3KDD - chains A and B; structure by X-ray diffraction, 1.80 A resolution.

== Chain A (and B) ==
Protein: Protease
Organism: Human immunodeficiency virus type 1
Notes: EC 3.4.23.16; chain B of this document is another copy of the same molecule, construct and numbering; everything in this record applies to it too
UniProtKB: P03367 (POL_HV1BR); residues 1-99 here correspond to UniProt positions 501-599 (UniProt number = residue number + 500)
Chain sequence (99 residues; numbered 1 to 99; the number before each row is that of its first residue):
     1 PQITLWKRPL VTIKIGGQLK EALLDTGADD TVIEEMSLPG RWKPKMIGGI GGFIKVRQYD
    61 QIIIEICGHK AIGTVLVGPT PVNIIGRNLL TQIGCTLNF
Differences from the reference sequence: engineered mutation K7 (Gln507 in P03367), I33 (Leu533 in P03367), I63 (Leu563 in P03367)
Curated features (UniProtKB/Swiss-Prot):
  - region (Dimerization of protease): P1 to L5, G49 to K55, N88 to F99
  - active site: D25 (For protease activity)
  - site: F99 (Cleavage)
Residues lining bound ligands: kni-10265 (JZQ; (4R)-3-[(2S,3S)-3-{[(2,6-difluorophenoxy)acetyl]amino}-2-hydroxy-4-phenylbutanoyl]-N-[(1S,2R)-2-hydroxy-2,3-dihydro-1H- inden-1-yl]-5,5-dimethyl-1,3-thiazolidine-4-carboxamide): R8, L23, D25, G27, A28, D29, D30, V32, I47, G48, G49, I50, L76, P81, V82, I84
What the authors report for this chain:
  - binding site for kni-10265: D25, A28, D29, D30, V32, I47

== Interface between chain A and chain B ==
Pairs across the interface (101; chain A residue first):
  P1(A) - L97(B)
  P1(A) - N98(B)
  P1(A) - F99(B)  hydrogen bond (backbone-backbone)
  Q2(A) - T96(B)  hydrogen bond
  Q2(A) - L97(B)
  Q2(A) - N98(B)  hydrogen bond
  I3(A) - T96(B)
  I3(A) - L97(B)  hydrogen bond (backbone-backbone)
  I3(A) - F99(B)  hydrophobic
  L5(A) - T26(B)
  L5(A) - R87(B)  hydrogen bond (backbone-side chain)
  L5(A) - L90(B)  hydrophobic
  L5(A) - T91(B)
  L5(A) - C95(B)
  W6(A) - R87(B)  hydrogen bond (backbone-side chain)
  W6(A) - T91(B)
  K7(A) - R87(B)
  R8(A) - D29(B)  salt bridge
  R8(A) - R87(B)
  P9(A) - T26(B)
  P9(A) - R87(B)
  L23(A) - G27(B)
  L24(A) - T26(B)  hydrogen bond (backbone-side chain)
  L24(A) - L97(B)  hydrophobic
  D25(A) - D25(B)
  D25(A) - T26(B)
  D25(A) - G27(B)  hydrogen bond (side chain-backbone)
  T26(A) - L5(B)
  T26(A) - P9(B)
  T26(A) - L24(B)  hydrogen bond (side chain-backbone)
  T26(A) - D25(B)
  T26(A) - T26(B)  hydrogen bond (side chain-backbone)
  T26(A) - L97(B)
  G27(A) - L23(B)
  G27(A) - D25(B)  hydrogen bond (backbone-side chain)
  D29(A) - R8(B)  salt bridge
  I47(A) - I50(B)
  G49(A) - I50(B)
  G49(A) - P81(B)
  I50(A) - V32(B)  hydrophobic
  I50(A) - I50(B)
  I50(A) - I54(B)
  I50(A) - T80(B)
  I50(A) - I84(B)  hydrophobic
  G51(A) - I50(B)  hydrogen bond (backbone-backbone)
  G51(A) - G51(B)
  G51(A) - G52(B)
  G52(A) - I50(B)
  G52(A) - G51(B)
  I54(A) - I50(B)  hydrophobic
  I54(A) - G51(B)
  C67(A) - F99(B)  hydrophobic
  H69(A) - F99(B)
  T80(A) - I50(B)
  P81(A) - G49(B)
  P81(A) - I50(B)
  I84(A) - I50(B)  hydrophobic
  R87(A) - L5(B)  hydrogen bond (side chain-backbone)
  R87(A) - W6(B)  hydrogen bond (side chain-backbone)
  R87(A) - K7(B)  hydrogen bond (side chain-backbone)
  R87(A) - R8(B)
  R87(A) - P9(B)
  L90(A) - L5(B)  hydrophobic
  T91(A) - L5(B)
  T91(A) - W6(B)
  Q92(A) - W6(B)
  I93(A) - F99(B)
  G94(A) - N98(B)
  G94(A) - F99(B)
  C95(A) - L5(B)
  C95(A) - L97(B)  hydrophobic
  C95(A) - N98(B)
  C95(A) - F99(B)  hydrophobic
  T96(A) - Q2(B)  hydrogen bond
  T96(A) - I3(B)
  T96(A) - T4(B)
  T96(A) - T96(B)
  T96(A) - L97(B)
  T96(A) - N98(B)  hydrogen bond (backbone-backbone)
  L97(A) - P1(B)
  L97(A) - Q2(B)
  L97(A) - I3(B)  hydrogen bond (backbone-backbone)
  L97(A) - P9(B)  hydrophobic
  L97(A) - L24(B)  hydrophobic
  L97(A) - T26(B)
  L97(A) - C95(B)  hydrophobic
  L97(A) - T96(B)
  L97(A) - L97(B)  hydrophobic
  N98(A) - P1(B)
  N98(A) - Q2(B)  hydrogen bond
  N98(A) - G94(B)
  N98(A) - C95(B)
  N98(A) - T96(B)  hydrogen bond (backbone-backbone)
  N98(A) - N98(B)
  F99(A) - P1(B)  hydrogen bond (backbone-backbone)
  F99(A) - I3(B)  hydrophobic
  F99(A) - C67(B)  hydrophobic
  F99(A) - H69(B)
  F99(A) - I93(B)
  F99(A) - G94(B)
  F99(A) - C95(B)  hydrophobic
Other interface residues (no listed pair), chain A (40 interface residues in all): T4, V32, G48, F53
Other interface residues (no listed pair), chain B (38 interface residues in all): I47, F53

== Summary ==
The interface between chain A and chain B involves 40 residues on one side and 38 on the other; the contacts
include 21 hydrogen bonds and 2 salt bridges. Among the polar pairs are R8(A)-D29(B), Q2(A)-T96(B) and
Q2(A)-N98(B). From the paper: a binding site for kni-10265 at D25(A), A28(A) and D29(A) among others.
Chain A and chain B are both Protease (Human immunodeficiency virus type 1); the structure, Crystal Structure
of HIV-1 Protease (Q7K, L33I, L63I) in Complex with KNI-10265, was determined by X-ray diffraction (same
publication as 3KDC and 3KDB).
